Entry 5T3Z (X-ray diffraction, 3.50 A resolution); this record covers chains G and E of the 6 polymer chains in the assembly.

[Chain G]
Molecule: Envelope glycoprotein gp160
From: Human immunodeficiency virus 1
Reference sequence: Q2N0S6 (Q2N0S6_9HIV1); the construct lacks a stretch of the UniProt sequence and is renumbered around it, so the offset changes along the chain: 31-140 = UniProt 30-139; 149-185 = UniProt 140-176; 187-309 = UniProt 186-308; 312-321 = UniProt 309-318; 2 more segments
Chain sequence (481 residues; numbered 31 to 513 plus 10 insertion-coded residues; 12 numbers in that range are skipped by the numbering (no residue carries them; nothing is unmodelled there); the number before each row is that of its first residue; a row labelled like 185A-185I holds insertion residues (185A, then the next letters in order)):
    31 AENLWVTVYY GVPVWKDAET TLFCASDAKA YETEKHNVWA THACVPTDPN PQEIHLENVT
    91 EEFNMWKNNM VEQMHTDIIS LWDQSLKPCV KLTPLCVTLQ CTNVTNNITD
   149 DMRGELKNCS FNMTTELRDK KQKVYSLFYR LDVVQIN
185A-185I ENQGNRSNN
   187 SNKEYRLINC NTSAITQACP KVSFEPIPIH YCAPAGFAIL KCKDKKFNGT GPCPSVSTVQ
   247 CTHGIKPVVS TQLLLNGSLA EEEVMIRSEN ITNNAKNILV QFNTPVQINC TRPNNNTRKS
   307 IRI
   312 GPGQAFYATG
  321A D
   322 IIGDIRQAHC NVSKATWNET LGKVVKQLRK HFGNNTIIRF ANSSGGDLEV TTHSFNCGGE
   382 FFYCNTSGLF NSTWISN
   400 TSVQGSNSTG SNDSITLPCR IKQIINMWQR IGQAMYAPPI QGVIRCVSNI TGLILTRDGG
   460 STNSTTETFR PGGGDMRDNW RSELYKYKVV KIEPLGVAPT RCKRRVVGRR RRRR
Unresolved in the structure: 149-151, 185A-185I, 400-410, 506-513
Differences from the reference sequence: conflict Asn332 (Thr330 in Q2N0S6), Cys501 (Ala498 in Q2N0S6), Arg509 (Glu506 in Q2N0S6), Arg510 (Lys507 in Q2N0S6); expression tag (512-513)
Disulfides: Cys54-Cys74, Cys119-Cys205, Cys126-Cys196, Cys131-Cys157, Cys218-Cys247, Cys228-Cys239, Cys296-Cys331, Cys378-Cys445, Cys385-Cys418
Covalent attachments: N-acetylglucosamine (NAG) linked to Asn88, Asn133, Asn160, Asn234, Asn262, Asn295, Asn339, Asn355, Asn363, Asn386, Asn392, Asn448; glycan linked to Asn156, Asn197, Asn276, Asn301, Asn332
Reported in the primary citation:
  - post-translational modification sites: Asn332

[Chain E]
Molecule: IOMA Light Chain
From: Homo sapiens
Chain sequence (214 residues; row label = number of the first residue in the row; note: 2 numbers in that range are skipped by the numbering (no residue carries them; nothing is unmodelled there); a row labelled like 27A-27C holds insertion residues (27A, then the next letters in order)):
     1 QSALTQPAS
    11 VSGSPGQSIT ISCAGSS
27A-27C RDV
    28 GGFDLVSWYQ QHPGKAPKLI IYEVNKRPSG ISSRFSASKS GNTASLTISG LQEEDEAHYY
    88 CYSYADG
    96 VAFGGGTKLT VLGQPKAAPS VTLFPPSSEE LQANKATLVC LISDFYPGAV TVAWKADSSP
   156 VKAGVETTTP SKQSNNKYAA SSYLSLTPEQ WKSHRSYSCQ VTHEGSTVEK TVAPTECS
Unresolved in the structure: 1, 211-213
Disulfides: Cys23-Cys88, Cys135-Cys194

[How chain G and chain E interact]
Residue-residue contacts - 13 pairs, chain G then chain E:
  Thr278(G) - Tyr91(E)  hydrogen bond (backbone-side chain)
  Thr278(G) - Asp93(E)
  Asn279(G) - Tyr91(E)
  Asn280(G) - Tyr91(E)  hydrogen bond
  Asn280(G) - Asp93(E)  hydrogen bond (side chain-backbone)
  Arg456(G) - Asp93(E)  salt bridge
  Asp457(G) - Asp93(E)
  Gly458(G) - Asp93(E)
  Gly459(G) - Ala92(E)
  Gly459(G) - Asp93(E)
  Gly459(G) - Gly94(E)
  Asn462(G) - Arg27A(E)  hydrogen bond
  Glu466(G) - Asp93(E)
Also at the interface, not in a pair above, chain E (6 interface residues in all): Phe30

[Summary]
Chain G and chain E form an interface of 9 and 6 residues respectively, with 4 hydrogen bonds and 1 salt
bridge. Among the polar pairs are Arg456(G)-Asp93(E), Thr278(G)-Tyr91(E) and Asn280(G)-Tyr91(E).
N-acetylglucosamine is covalently linked to Asn88(G), Asn133(G), Asn156(G), Asn160(G), Asn197(G) and Asn234(G)
and 11 more. The paper reports a modification site at Asn332(G).
Here chain G is Envelope glycoprotein gp160 (Human immunodeficiency virus 1) and chain E is IOMA Light Chain
(Homo sapiens). Entry 5T3Z (3.5 Angstrom Crystal Structure of a Fully and Natively Glycosylated BG505
SOSIP.664 HIV-1 Env Trimer in ...) was determined by X-ray diffraction together with 5T3X from the same study.
